PDB entry 8GMR | electron microscopy, 3.76 A resolution | chains B and A of the 8 polymer chains in the assembly

[Chain B (and A)]
Protein: Calcium homeostasis modulator protein 1
Organism: Homo sapiens
Notes: chain A of this document is another copy of the same molecule, construct and numbering; everything in this record applies to it too
UniProt: Q8IU99 (CAHM1_HUMAN); residues 1-303 here = UniProt positions 1-303
Sequence (314 residues; each row starts with the number of its first residue):
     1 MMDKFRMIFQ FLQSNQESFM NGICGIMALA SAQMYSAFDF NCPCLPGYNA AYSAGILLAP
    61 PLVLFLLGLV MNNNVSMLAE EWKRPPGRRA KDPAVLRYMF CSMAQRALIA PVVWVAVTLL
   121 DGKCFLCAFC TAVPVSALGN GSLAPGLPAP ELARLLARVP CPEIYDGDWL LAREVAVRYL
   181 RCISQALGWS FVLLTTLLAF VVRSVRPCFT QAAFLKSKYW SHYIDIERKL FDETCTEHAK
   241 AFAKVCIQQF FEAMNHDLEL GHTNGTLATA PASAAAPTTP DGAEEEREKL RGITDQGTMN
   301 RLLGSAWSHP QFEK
Not modelled in the structure: 1-29, 86-93, 140-143, 256-314
Sequence notes: conflict Pro-86 (Leu in Q8IU99), Asn-264 (His in Q8IU99); expression tag (304-314)
Curated features (UniProtKB/Swiss-Prot):
  - region: Gln-10 to Ala-37 (Central pore), Val-63 to Val-70 (Phospholipid-binding), Gln-105 to Val-117 (Phospholipid-binding), Val-192 to Val-202 (Phospholipid-binding)
  - site: Asn-74 (Not glycosylated)
  - lipidation (S-palmitoyl cysteine): Cys-101, Cys-208
  - glycosylation: Asn-140 (N-linked (GlcNAc...) asparagine)
  - mutagenesis: Gln-10 (Q10R: Decreases channel conductance. Decreases the inhibition of channel activity by ruthenium red), Gln-13 (Q13R: Decreases channel conductance. Decreases the inhibition of channel activity by ruthenium red), Gln-16 (Q16R: Markedly decreases channel conductance and confers resistance to inhibition by ruthenium red), Leu-67 (L67W: Decreases channel expression at the plasma membrane), Asn-72 (N72G: Significant inhibition on the control of cytosolic Ca(2+) levels. Does not affect ion channel activity), Asn-74 (N74A: Has no effect on glycosylation), Ile-109 (I109W: Results in approximately five-fold increase in channel current density. Does not affect channel expression at the plasma membrane), Val-112 (V112W: Decreases channel expression at the plasma membrane. Does not affect channel conductance), Trp-114 (W114A: Impairs the ability to activate the ERK1 and ERK2 cascade), Ala-116 (A116W: Decreases channel expression at the plasma membrane. Does not affect channel conductance), Asp-121 (D121C: Impaired ion channel activity in response to change in extracellular Ca(2+) concentration; D121E: No effect), Asn-140 (N140A: Prevents glycosylation and impairs ability to activate the ERK1 and ERK2 cascade), 5 further mutagenesis entries in UniProt
Disulfides: Cys-42/Cys-127
From the paper describing this entry:
  - disease-associated variants - P86L, R154H (citing earlier work)
  - contacts within the chain: Arg-154/Arg-158
  - mutagenesis - A199W: increased expression
  - mutagenesis - L67W, V112W, A116W, T196W: decreased expression
  - mutagenesis - V192W: abolished expression
  - mutagenesis - I109W: unchanged expression
  - binding site for the ligand POV: Ile-109, Val-192

[Chain B / chain A interface]
Pairs across the interface - 24 pairs, chain B then chain A:
  Phe-38(B) with Trp-189(A), hydrophobic
  Asn-41(B) with Arg-178(A), hydrogen bond (backbone-side chain)
  Pro-43(B) with Arg-178(A); Cys-182(A), hydrophobic
  Tyr-52(B) with Cys-182(A), hydrophobic
  Ile-56(B) with Trp-189(A)
  Pro-60(B) with Trp-189(A), hydrophobic
  Val-63(B) with Leu-193(A), hydrophobic; Thr-196(A)
  Leu-66(B) with Thr-196(A)
  Leu-67(B) with Thr-196(A)
  Leu-69(B) with Phe-200(A), hydrophobic
  Val-70(B) with Ala-199(A); Phe-200(A), hydrophobic; Arg-203(A)
  Ser-76(B) with Arg-203(A); Ser-204(A)
  Arg-154(B) with Leu-138(A); Gly-139(A)
  Asp-232(B) with His-222(A)
  Thr-236(B) with His-222(A), hydrogen bond (backbone-side chain)
  His-238(B) with Tyr-219(A)
  Ala-239(B) with Tyr-219(A)
  Phe-251(B) with His-238(A)
Also at the interface, not in a pair above, chain B (32 interface residues in all): Asp-39, Cys-42, Cys-44, Leu-45, Tyr-48, Ala-59, Leu-62, Asn-73, Val-75, Pro-162, Ile-164, Cys-235, Ile-247, Glu-252
Also at the interface, not in a pair above, chain A (24 interface residues in all): Glu-174, Val-175, Tyr-179, Arg-181, Gln-185, Val-192, Leu-197, Leu-230, Phe-231, Thr-234

[In short]
The interface between chain B and chain A involves 32 residues on one side and 24 on the other; the contacts
include 2 hydrogen bonds. Polar pairs include Asn-41(B)/Arg-178(A) and Thr-236(B)/His-222(A). From the paper:
a binding site for the ligand POV at Ile-109(B) and Val-192(B); L67W, V112W and A116W of chain B, among
others, reduce expression; 7 substitutions were tested in all.
Both chains are Calcium homeostasis modulator protein 1 (Homo sapiens). Entry 8GMR (Cryo-EM structure of
octameric human CALHM1) was determined by electron microscopy together with 8GMP, 8GMQ, 8S8Z and 8S90 from the
same study.
